Entry 2HHB (X-ray diffraction, 1.74 A resolution); this record covers chains A and D of the 4 polymer chains in the assembly.

Chain A:
Protein: Hemoglobin (deoxy) (alpha chain)
Source organism: Homo sapiens
UniProtKB: P01922 (HBA_HUMAN); residues 1-141 here = UniProt positions 1-141
Sequence (141 residues; each row starts with the number of its first residue):
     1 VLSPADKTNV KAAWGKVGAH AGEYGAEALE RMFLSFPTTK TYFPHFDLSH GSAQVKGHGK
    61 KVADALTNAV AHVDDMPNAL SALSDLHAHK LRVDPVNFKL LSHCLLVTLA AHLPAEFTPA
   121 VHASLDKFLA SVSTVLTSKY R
Bound ions: heme Fe near His87 (its only coordinating residue here)
Ligand contacts: heme (HEM): Met32, Thr39, Tyr42, Phe43, His45, Phe46, His58, Lys61, Val62, Ala65, Leu66, Leu83, Leu86, His87, Leu91, Val93, Asn97, Phe98, Leu101, Val132, Leu136

Chain D:
Protein: Hemoglobin (deoxy) (beta chain)
Source organism: Homo sapiens
UniProtKB: P02023 (HBB_HUMAN); numbering as in UniProt (aligned over 1-146)
Sequence (146 residues; row label = number of the first residue in the row):
     1 VHLTPEEKSA VTALWGKVNV DEVGGEALGR LLVVYPWTQR FFESFGDLST PDAVMGNPKV
    61 KAHGKKVLGA FSDGLAHLDN LKGTFATLSE LHCDKLHVDP ENFRLLGNVL VCVLAHHFGK
   121 EFTPPVQAAY QKVVAGVANA LAHKYH
Bound ions: heme Fe near His92 (its only coordinating residue here)
Ligand contacts: heme (HEM): Leu31, Thr38, Phe41, Phe42, Phe45, His63, Lys66, Val67, Ala70, Phe71, Phe85, Leu88, Leu91, His92, Leu96, Val98, Asn102, Phe103, Leu106, Val137, Leu141

Interface between chain A and chain D:
Residue-residue contacts - 26 pairs, chain A then chain D:
  Pro37(A) with His146(D)
  Thr38(A) with Pro100(D)
  Lys40(A) with His146(D), hydrogen bond (side chain-backbone)
  Thr41(A) with His97(D); Asp99(D); Tyr145(D)
  Tyr42(A) with Arg40(D); Asp99(D), hydrogen bond
  Pro44(A) with His97(D)
  Leu91(A) with Arg40(D), hydrogen bond (backbone-side chain)
  Arg92(A) with Trp37(D); Gln39(D); Arg40(D), hydrogen bond (backbone-side chain); Glu43(D), salt bridge
  Asp94(A) with Trp37(D), hydrogen bond; Asp99(D); Glu101(D); Leu105(D)
  Pro95(A) with Trp37(D)
  Val96(A) with Glu101(D)
  Asn97(A) with Asp99(D), hydrogen bond
  Tyr140(A) with Pro36(D); Trp37(D), hydrophobic
  Arg141(A) with Val34(D), hydrogen bond (side chain-backbone); Tyr35(D); Pro36(D)
Interface residues without a listed pair, chain D (15 interface residues in all): Val98

Summary:
Chain A and chain D form an interface of 14 and 15 residues respectively, with 7 hydrogen bonds and 1 salt
bridge. Among the polar pairs are Arg92(A)-Glu43(D), Lys40(A)-His146(D) and Tyr42(A)-Asp99(D). Ligands of
chain A: heme. Bound to chain D: heme.
Here chain A is Hemoglobin (deoxy) (alpha chain) and chain D is Hemoglobin (deoxy) (beta chain), both from
Homo sapiens. Entry 2HHB (The crystal structure of human deoxyhaemoglobin at 1.74 angstroms resolution) was
determined by X-ray diffraction, deposited together with 3HHB and 4HHB.
